PDB entry 6RD7 | electron microscopy, 2.73 A resolution | chains 3 and M of the 18 polymer chains in the assembly

== Chain 3 ==
Name: Mitochondrial F1F0 ATP synthase associated 32 kDa protein
Organism: Polytomella sp. Pringsheim 198.80
UniProt: K0J903 (K0J903_9CHLO); residues 1-325 here = UniProt positions 1-325
Amino-acid sequence (325 residues; each row starts with the number of its first residue):
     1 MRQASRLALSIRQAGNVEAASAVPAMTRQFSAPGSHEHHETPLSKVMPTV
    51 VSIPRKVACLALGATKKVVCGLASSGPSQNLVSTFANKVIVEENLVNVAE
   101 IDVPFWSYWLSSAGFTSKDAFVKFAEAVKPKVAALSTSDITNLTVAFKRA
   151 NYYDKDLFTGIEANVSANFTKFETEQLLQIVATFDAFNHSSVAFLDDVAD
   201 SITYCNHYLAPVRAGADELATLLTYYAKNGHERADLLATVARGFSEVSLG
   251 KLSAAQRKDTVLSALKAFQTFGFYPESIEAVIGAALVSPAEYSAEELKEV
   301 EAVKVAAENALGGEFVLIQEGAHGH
Not modelled in the structure: 1-76, 322-325

== Chain M ==
Name: Mitochondrial ATP synthase subunit 6
Organism: Polytomella sp. Pringsheim 198.80
UniProt: H8PGG3 (H8PGG3_9CHLO); residue numbers follow UniProt; this construct covers 1-327
Amino-acid sequence (327 residues; row label = number of the first residue in the row):
     1 MSVLSSVSMGSRIGSSLLGRSSAYLAQCGFSTRSNLNGSIDTSSSVFQAL
    51 SSDNENKPAASPLNVKLPGMSCSSILLPKTSRIAVPFGNQTMAMSSVRDV
   101 KTGSLPTNFLTGVYRFWRSQNPAEKPHDPVNDRLLPAVVDASDKRASIGT
   151 WATTFFCTIISCNLLGLMPFNEAPTSGLGFATGLGVSVWATATILGLSKT
   201 GFKFPGHFIPGGTPWPMAFIFVPLETISYTFRAVSLGVRLWVNMLAGHTL
   251 LHILTGMALALPFSLGFFSMVPATFGVCCLLSALVGLEYLVAVLQSGVFS
   301 ILSTVYVGEFNHDKFIGPAAKIVKKIH
Not modelled in the structure: 1-94, 206-218, 325-327
Bound ions: Zn2+: His-248, His-252
From the paper describing this entry:
  - Zn2+ coordination: His-248, His-252
  - catalytic residues: His-248, Glu-288 (proposed by the authors, not directly observed)
  - conformationally variable residues (helix shift): Gly-247 (proposed by the authors, not directly observed)

== Chain 3 / chain M interface ==
Pairs across the interface (47):
  Tyr-208(3) / Leu-135(M)  hydrophobic
  Leu-209(3) / Leu-135(M)  hydrophobic
  Leu-209(3) / Val-139(M)  hydrophobic
  Val-212(3) / Pro-136(M)  hydrophobic
  Val-212(3) / Val-139(M)  hydrophobic
  Arg-213(3) / Val-139(M)
  Arg-213(3) / Asp-143(M)  salt bridge
  Arg-242(3) / Asp-132(M)  salt bridge
  Arg-242(3) / Leu-135(M)
  Arg-242(3) / Pro-136(M)
  Ser-245(3) / Pro-136(M)
  Glu-246(3) / Arg-133(M)  salt bridge
  Glu-246(3) / Ile-316(M)
  Glu-246(3) / Gly-317(M)
  Glu-246(3) / Pro-318(M)
  Glu-246(3) / Ala-319(M)  hydrogen bond (side chain-backbone)
  Glu-246(3) / Ala-320(M)
  Val-247(3) / Asp-140(M)
  Val-247(3) / Ile-316(M)  hydrophobic
  Glu-276(3) / Asn-131(M)
  Glu-276(3) / Arg-133(M)
  Glu-276(3) / Lys-321(M)  salt bridge
  Ser-277(3) / Asp-132(M)
  Ser-277(3) / Arg-133(M)
  Glu-279(3) / Arg-133(M)  salt bridge
  Glu-279(3) / Ala-320(M)
  Glu-279(3) / Lys-321(M)
  Glu-279(3) / Ile-322(M)  hydrogen bond (side chain-backbone)
  Ala-280(3) / Arg-133(M)
  Gly-283(3) / Ala-320(M)
  Ala-307(3) / Ile-322(M)
  Leu-311(3) / Ile-322(M)  hydrophobic
  Gly-312(3) / Lys-324(M)
  Gly-313(3) / Ile-322(M)
  Gly-313(3) / Val-323(M)
  Glu-314(3) / Lys-321(M)
  Glu-314(3) / Ile-322(M)
  Glu-314(3) / Val-323(M)  hydrogen bond (backbone-backbone)
  Phe-315(3) / Ala-320(M)  hydrophobic
  Phe-315(3) / Lys-321(M)
  Phe-315(3) / Ile-322(M)  hydrophobic
  Val-316(3) / Ala-320(M)
  Val-316(3) / Lys-321(M)  hydrogen bond (backbone-backbone)
  Val-316(3) / Val-323(M)  hydrophobic
  Leu-317(3) / Ala-319(M)
  Ile-318(3) / Ala-319(M)  hydrogen bond (backbone-backbone)
  Ile-318(3) / Lys-321(M)
Also at the interface, not in a pair above, chain 3 (23 interface residues in all): Glu-308
Also at the interface, not in a pair above, chain M (18 interface residues in all): Ala-137

== Overview ==
The interface between chain 3 and chain M involves 23 residues on one side and 18 on the other, with 5
hydrogen bonds and 5 salt bridges. Polar pairs include Arg-213(3)/Asp-143(M), Arg-242(3)/Asp-132(M) and
Glu-246(3)/Arg-133(M). His-248(M) and His-252(M) coordinate Zn2+. From the paper: catalytic residues
His-248(M) and Glu-288(M); Zn2+ coordination by His-248(M) and His-252(M).
Chain 3 is Mitochondrial F1F0 ATP synthase associated 32 kDa protein and chain M is Mitochondrial ATP synthase
subunit 6, both from Polytomella sp. Pringsheim 198.80; the structure, CryoEM structure of Polytomella F-ATP
synthase, c-ring position 1, focussed refinement of Fo and peripheral stalk, was determined by electron
microscopy (same publication as 6RD4, 6RD5, 6RD6, 6RD8, 6RD9, 6RDA and 46 further entries).
